2CD2 - chain A; structure by X-ray diffraction, 1.90 A resolution.

== Chain A ==
Protein: Dihydrofolate reductase
Organism: Pneumocystis carinii
Notes: EC 1.5.1.3
UniProt: P16184 (DYR_PNECA); residues 1-206 here = UniProt positions 1-206
Chain sequence (206 residues; row label = number of the first residue in the row):
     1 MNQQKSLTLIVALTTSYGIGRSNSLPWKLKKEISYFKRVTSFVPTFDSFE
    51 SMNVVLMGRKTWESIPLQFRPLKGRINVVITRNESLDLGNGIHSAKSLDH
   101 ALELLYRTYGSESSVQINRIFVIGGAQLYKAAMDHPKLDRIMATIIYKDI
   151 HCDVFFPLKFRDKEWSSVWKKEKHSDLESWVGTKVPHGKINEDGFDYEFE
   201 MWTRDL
Small-molecule neighbours:
  - folic acid (FOL): Ile10, Val11, Ala12, Leu25, Glu32, Ile33, Phe36, Lys37, Thr61, Ile65, Pro66, Phe69, Leu72, Arg75, Ile123, Tyr129, Thr144
  - NADP (NAP; NADP nicotinamide-adenine-dinucleotide phosphate): Val11, Ala12, Ile19, Gly20, Arg21, Asn23, Ser24, Leu25, Trp27, Gly58, Arg59, Lys60, Thr61, Ser64, Ile80, Thr81, Arg82, Asn83, Lys96, Ser97, Ile123, Gly124, Gly125, Ala126, Gln127, Leu128, Tyr129, Ala131, Val154
Swiss-Prot annotation at these positions:
  - binding site (NADP(+)): Ala12, Gly18 to Ser24, Arg59 to Thr61, Thr81 to Asn83, Gly124 to Ala131
  - binding site (substrate): Glu32 to Lys37, Arg75

== In short ==
Ligands of chain A: NADP and folic acid. Curated annotation (UniProt) lists 22 NADP+-binding residues and 7
substrate-binding residues.
Chain A is Dihydrofolate reductase (Pneumocystis carinii); the structure, Ligand induced conformational
changes in the crystal structures of pneumocystis carinii dihydrofolate reductase complexes with folate ...,
was determined by X-ray diffraction (same publication as 1E26, 3CD2, 4CD2 and 1CD2).
